Entry 1XVP (X-ray diffraction, 2.60 A resolution); this record covers chains A and B of the 4 polymer chains in the assembly.

== Chain A ==
Protein: Retinoic acid receptor RXR-alpha
Source organism: Homo sapiens
Notes: fragment: LBD domain
Reference sequence: P19793 (RXRA_HUMAN); numbering as in UniProt (aligned over 227-462)
Chain sequence (236 residues; each row starts with the number of its first residue):
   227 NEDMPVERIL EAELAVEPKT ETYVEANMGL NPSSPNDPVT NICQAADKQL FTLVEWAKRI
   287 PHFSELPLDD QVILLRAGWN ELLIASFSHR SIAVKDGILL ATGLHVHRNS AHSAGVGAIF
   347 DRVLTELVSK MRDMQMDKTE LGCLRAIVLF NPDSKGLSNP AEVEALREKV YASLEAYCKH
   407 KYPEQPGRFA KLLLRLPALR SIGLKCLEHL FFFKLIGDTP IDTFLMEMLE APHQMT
Not modelled in the structure: 459-462
Ligand contacts: pentadecanoic acid (F15): I268, A271, A272, Q275, L309, I310, F313, R316, L326, A327, V342, I345, F346, C432, H435, L436
Curated features (UniProtKB/Swiss-Prot):
  - region: R348 to G368 (Required for nuclear export)
  - binding site (9-cis-retinoate): R316, A327
  - binding site (all-trans-retinoate): R316, A327
  - modified residue (Phosphoserine): S259, S260

== Chain B ==
Protein: Orphan nuclear receptor NR1I3
Source organism: Homo sapiens
Notes: fragment: LBD domain
Reference sequence: Q14994 (NR1I3_HUMAN); aligned to UniProt positions 103-348 over residues 103-348 (the alignment contains insertions or deletions, so no single offset holds)
Chain sequence (246 residues; each row starts with the number of its first residue):
   103 PVQLSKEQEE LIRTLLGAHT RHMGTMFEQF VQFRPPAHLF IHHQPLPTLA PVLPLVTHFA
   163 DINTFMVLQV IKFTKDLPVF RSLPIEDQIS LLKGAAVEIC HIVLNTTFCL QTQNFLCGPL
   223 RYTIEDGARV GFQVEFLELL FHFHGTLRKL QLQEPEYVLL AAMALFSPDR PGVTQRDEID
   283 QLQEEMALTL QSYIKGQQRR PRDRFLYAKL LGLLAELRSI NEAYGYQIQH IQGLSAMMPL
   343 LQEICS

== Chain A / chain B interface ==
Contacting residue pairs (45):
  R348(A) - D271(B)  salt bridge
  T351(A) - R278(B)
  E352(A) - P270(B)
  E352(A) - D271(B)
  E352(A) - R278(B)  salt bridge
  K356(A) - R278(B)
  K356(A) - D282(B)  salt bridge
  D379(A) - H244(B)  salt bridge
  K381(A) - E237(B)  salt bridge
  K381(A) - E240(B)  salt bridge
  E390(A) - K311(B)  salt bridge
  R393(A) - K311(B)
  E394(A) - F307(B)
  E394(A) - K311(B)  salt bridge
  Y397(A) - F307(B)  hydrophobic
  Y397(A) - A310(B)  hydrogen bond (side chain-backbone)
  Y397(A) - K311(B)
  A398(A) - R306(B)
  A398(A) - F307(B)
  E401(A) - F307(B)
  A416(A) - Q293(B)
  A416(A) - Y309(B)  hydrophobic
  K417(A) - E286(B)  salt bridge
  L419(A) - A310(B)  hydrophobic
  L419(A) - L313(B)  hydrophobic
  L420(A) - M265(B)  hydrophobic
  L420(A) - Q285(B)
  L420(A) - L313(B)
  R421(A) - D282(B)  salt bridge
  R421(A) - Q285(B)  hydrogen bond
  P423(A) - L313(B)
  P423(A) - L316(B)  hydrophobic
  P423(A) - A317(B)  hydrophobic
  P423(A) - R320(B)
  A424(A) - D271(B)
  R426(A) - A317(B)  hydrogen bond (side chain-backbone)
  R426(A) - E318(B)  salt bridge
  R426(A) - R320(B)
  R426(A) - S321(B)  hydrogen bond
  S427(A) - D271(B)
  S427(A) - R320(B)  hydrogen bond
  L430(A) - R320(B)
  L430(A) - S321(B)
  L430(A) - E324(B)
  E434(A) - E324(B)
Interface residues without a listed pair, chain A (25 interface residues in all): F415, L422
Interface residues without a listed pair, chain B (25 interface residues in all): T248, P273

== Overview ==
Chain A and chain B each contribute 25 residues to their interface; the contacts include 5 hydrogen bonds and
11 salt bridges. Polar pairs include R348(A)-D271(B), E352(A)-R278(B) and K356(A)-D282(B). Ligands of chain A:
pentadecanoic acid.
Chain A is Retinoic acid receptor RXR-alpha and chain B is Orphan nuclear receptor NR1I3, both from Homo
sapiens; the structure, crystal structure of CAR/RXR heterodimer bound with SRC1 peptide, fatty acid and
CITCO, was determined by X-ray diffraction (same publication as 1XV9).
